8B7B - chains B and C of the 6 polymer chains in the assembly; structure by X-ray diffraction, 2.25 A resolution.

# Chain B
Molecule: Tubulin beta-2B chain
From: Bos taurus
Reference sequence: Q6B856 (TBB2B_BOVIN); the author numbering skips numbers that UniProt does not, so the offset changes along the chain: 1-42 = UniProt 1-42; 45-360 = UniProt 43-358; 369-455 = UniProt 359-445
Amino-acid sequence (445 residues; numbered 1 to 455; 10 numbers in that range are skipped by the numbering (no residue carries them; nothing is unmodelled there); the number before each row is that of its first residue):
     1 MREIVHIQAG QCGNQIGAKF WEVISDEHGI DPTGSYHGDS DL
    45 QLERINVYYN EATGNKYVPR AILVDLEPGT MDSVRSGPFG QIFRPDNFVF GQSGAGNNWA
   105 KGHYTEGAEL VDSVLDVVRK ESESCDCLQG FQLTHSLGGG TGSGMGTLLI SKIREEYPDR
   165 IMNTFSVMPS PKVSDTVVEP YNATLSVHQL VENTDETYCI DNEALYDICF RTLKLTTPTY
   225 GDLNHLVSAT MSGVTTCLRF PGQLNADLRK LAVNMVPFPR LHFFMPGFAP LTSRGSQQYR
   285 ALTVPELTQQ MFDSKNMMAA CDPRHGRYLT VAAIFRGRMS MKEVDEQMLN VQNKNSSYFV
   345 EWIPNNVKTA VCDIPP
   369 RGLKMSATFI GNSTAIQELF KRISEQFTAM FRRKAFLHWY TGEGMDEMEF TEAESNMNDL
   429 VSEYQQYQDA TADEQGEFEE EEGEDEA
Not modelled in the structure: 278-281, 440-455
Swiss-Prot annotation at these positions:
  - motif: M1 to I4 (MREI motif)
  - binding site (GTP): Q11, E71, S140, G144, T145, G146, N206, N228
  - binding site (Mg(2+)): E71
  - modified residue: S40 (Phosphoserine), T57 (Phosphothreonine), K60 (N6-acetyllysine), S174 (Phosphoserine), T287 (Phosphothreonine), T292 (Phosphothreonine), R320 (Omega-N-methylarginine), E448 (5-glutamyl polyglutamate)
  - cross-link (Glycyl lysine isopeptide (Lys-Gly)): K60 (interchain with G-Cter in ubiquitin), K326 (interchain with G-Cter in ubiquitin)
Metal / ion sites: Mg2+: Q11 (together with GDP); Ca2+ near E113 (its only coordinating residue here)
Small-molecule neighbours: GDP (guanosine-5'-diphosphate): G10, Q11, C12, Q15, I16, D69, N101, S140, G142, G143, G144, T145, G146, S147, V171, P173, V177, D179, E183, N206, L209, Y224, L227, N228
Reported in the primary citation:
  - binding site for the ligand PX0: G100, N101, N102, K105, V181

# Chain C
Molecule: Tubulin alpha-1B chain
From: Bos taurus
Reference sequence: P81947 (TBA1B_BOVIN); residues 1-451 here = UniProt positions 1-451
Amino-acid sequence (451 residues; row label = number of the first residue in the row):
     1 MRECISIHVG QAGVQIGNAC WELYCLEHGI QPDGQMPSDK TIGGGDDSFN TFFSETGAGK
    61 HVPRAVFVDL EPTVIDEVRT GTYRQLFHPE QLITGKEDAA NNYARGHYTI GKEIIDLVLD
   121 RIRKLADQCT GLQGFLVFHS FGGGTGSGFT SLLMERLSVD YGKKSKLEFS IYPAPQVSTA
   181 VVEPYNSILT THTTLEHSDC AFMVDNEAIY DICRRNLDIE RPTYTNLNRL ISQIVSSITA
   241 SLRFDGALNV DLTEFQTNLV PYPRIHFPLA TYAPVISAEK AYHEQLSVAE ITNACFEPAN
   301 QMVKCDPRHG KYMACCLLYR GDVVPKDVNA AIATIKTKRS IQFVDWCPTG FKVGINYQPP
   361 TVVPGGDLAK VQRAVCMLSN TTAIAEAWAR LDHKFDLMYA KRAFVHWYVG EGMEEGEFSE
   421 AREDMAALEK DYEEVGVDSV EGEGEEEGEE Y
Not modelled in the structure: 441-451
Metal / ion sites: Ca2+: D39, T41, G44, E55
Small-molecule neighbours: GTP (guanosine-5'-triphosphate): G10, Q11, A12, Q15, I16, D69, D98, A99, A100, N101, S140, G142, G143, G144, T145, G146, I171, P173, V177, S178, T179, E183, N206, Y224, L227, N228, I231

# Chain B / chain C interface
Contacting residue pairs (39):
  Q96(B) with M1(C)
  S97(B) with R2(C), hydrogen bond (backbone-side chain)
  N101(B) with E254(C), hydrogen bond
  D179(B) with E254(C); K352(C), hydrogen bond (backbone-side chain)
  T180(B) with E254(C); N258(C)
  V181(B) with N258(C), hydrogen bond (backbone-side chain); P348(C), hydrophobic
  V182(B) with T257(C)
  T221(B) with K326(C)
  A397(B) with W346(C)
  M398(B) with W346(C)
  R400(B) with D345(C), salt bridge; S439(C), hydrogen bond
  R401(B) with Y262(C), hydrogen bond (backbone-side chain); D345(C), salt bridge; W346(C); E434(C), hydrogen bond (side chain-backbone); V435(C); V437(C), hydrogen bond (side chain-backbone); D438(C); S439(C), hydrogen bond
  K402(B) with Y262(C)
  A403(B) with P261(C); Y262(C); W346(C), hydrophobic
  F404(B) with T257(C); N258(C); V260(C); P261(C), hydrogen bond (backbone-backbone); W346(C), hydrophobic
  H406(B) with V260(C), hydrogen bond (side chain-backbone); P261(C); Y262(C); P263(C)
  W407(B) with Q256(C); T257(C), hydrogen bond (side chain-backbone); V260(C)
Also at the interface, not in a pair above, chain B (19 interface residues in all): G100, L405
Also at the interface, not in a pair above, chain C (23 interface residues in all): P325, N329, C347

# Summary
The interface between chain B and chain C involves 19 residues on one side and 23 on the other; the contacts
include 12 hydrogen bonds and 2 salt bridges. Among the polar pairs are R400(B)-D345(C), R401(B)-D345(C) and
S97(B)-R2(C). From the paper: a binding site for the ligand PX0 at G100(B), N101(B) and N102(B) among others.
Chain B is Tubulin beta-2B chain and chain C is Tubulin alpha-1B chain, both from Bos taurus; the structure,
Tubulin - maytansinoid - 6 complex, was determined by X-ray diffraction together with 8B7A and 8B7C from the
same study.
